Entry 8YN9 (electron microscopy, 2.30 A resolution); this record covers chains B and E of the 5 polymer chains in the assembly.

== Chain B ==
Protein: Guanine nucleotide-binding protein G(I)/G(S)/G(T) subunit beta-1
Source organism: Homo sapiens
UniProt: P62873 (GBB1_HUMAN); numbering as in UniProt (aligned over 2-340)
Chain sequence (376 residues; row label = number of the first residue in the row; numbers below 1 keep their minus sign (Met-9 is residue -9)):
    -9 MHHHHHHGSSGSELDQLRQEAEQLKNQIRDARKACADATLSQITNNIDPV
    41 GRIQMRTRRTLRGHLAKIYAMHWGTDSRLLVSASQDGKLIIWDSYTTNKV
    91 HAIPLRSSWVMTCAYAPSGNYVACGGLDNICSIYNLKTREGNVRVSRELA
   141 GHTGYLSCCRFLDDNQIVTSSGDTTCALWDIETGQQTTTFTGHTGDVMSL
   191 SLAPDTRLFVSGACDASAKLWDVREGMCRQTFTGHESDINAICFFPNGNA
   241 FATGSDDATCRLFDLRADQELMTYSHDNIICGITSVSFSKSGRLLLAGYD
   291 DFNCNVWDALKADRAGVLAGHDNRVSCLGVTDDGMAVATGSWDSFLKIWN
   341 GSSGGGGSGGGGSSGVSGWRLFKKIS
Disordered / not traced: -9 to 1, 344-366
Sequence notes: initiating methionine (-9); expression tag (-8 to 1, 341-366)
UniProt features mapped onto this chain:
  - modified residue: Ser2 (N-acetylserine), His266 (Phosphohistidine)

== Chain E ==
Protein: Antibody fragment scFv16
Source organism: synthetic construct
Notes: antibody fragment or engineered binder
Chain sequence (255 residues; numbered 1 to 255; the number before each row is that of its first residue):
     1 DVQLVESGGGLVQPGGSRKLSCSASGFAFSSFGMHWVRQAPEKGLEWVAY
    51 ISSGSGTIYYADTVKGRFTISRDDPKNTLFLQMTSLRSEDTAMYYCVRSI
   101 YYYGSSPFDFWGQGTTLTVSSGGGGSGGGGSGGGGSDIVMTQATSSVPVT
   151 PGESVSISCRSSKSLLHSNGNTYLYWFLQRPGQSPQLLIYRMSNLASGVP
   201 DRFSGSGSGTAFTLTISRLEAEDVGVYYCMQHLEYPLTFGAGTKLELLEE
   251 NLYFQ
Disordered / not traced: 121-136, 248-255
Cystine bridges: Cys22-Cys96, Cys159-Cys229

== Chain B / chain E interface ==
Residue-residue contacts (14; chain B residue first):
  Asp66(B) - Tyr103(E)
  Arg68(B) - Tyr103(E)
  Leu69(B) - Tyr103(E)  hydrophobic
  Asp83(B) - Tyr103(E)
  Val90(B) - Tyr102(E)  hydrophobic
  Arg129(B) - Val2(E)
  Arg129(B) - Arg98(E)  hydrogen bond (backbone-side chain)
  Arg129(B) - Phe110(E)
  Glu130(B) - Gly26(E)
  Glu130(B) - Phe27(E)
  Glu130(B) - Ala28(E)  hydrogen bond (backbone-backbone)
  Glu130(B) - Phe32(E)
  Gly131(B) - Phe32(E)
  Gly131(B) - Ile100(E)
Also at the interface, not in a pair above, chain B (10 interface residues in all): His91, Asn132
Also at the interface, not in a pair above, chain E (11 interface residues in all): Asp1

== Overview ==
Chain B and chain E form an interface of 10 and 11 residues respectively; the contacts include 2 hydrogen
bonds. Polar pairs include Arg129(B)-Arg98(E) and Glu130(B)-Ala28(E).
Here chain B is Guanine nucleotide-binding protein G(I)/G(S)/G(T) subunit beta-1 (Homo sapiens) and chain E is
Antibody fragment scFv16 (synthetic construct). Entry 8YN9 (Cryo-EM structure of histamine H4 receptor in
complex with histamine and Gi) was determined by electron microscopy, deposited together with 8YN2, 8YN3,
8YN4, 8YN5, 8YN6, 8YN7, 8YN8 and 8YNA.
